6BK3 - chain A; structure by X-ray diffraction, 2.17 A resolution.

# Chain A
Protein: UDP-glycosyltransferase 79
Source organism: Oryza sativa Japonica Group
Notes: EC 2.4.1.-
Reference sequence: Q7XT97 (UGT79_ORYSJ); numbering as in UniProt (aligned over 1-466)
Amino-acid sequence (467 residues; row label = number of the first residue in the row; numbering starts at 0):
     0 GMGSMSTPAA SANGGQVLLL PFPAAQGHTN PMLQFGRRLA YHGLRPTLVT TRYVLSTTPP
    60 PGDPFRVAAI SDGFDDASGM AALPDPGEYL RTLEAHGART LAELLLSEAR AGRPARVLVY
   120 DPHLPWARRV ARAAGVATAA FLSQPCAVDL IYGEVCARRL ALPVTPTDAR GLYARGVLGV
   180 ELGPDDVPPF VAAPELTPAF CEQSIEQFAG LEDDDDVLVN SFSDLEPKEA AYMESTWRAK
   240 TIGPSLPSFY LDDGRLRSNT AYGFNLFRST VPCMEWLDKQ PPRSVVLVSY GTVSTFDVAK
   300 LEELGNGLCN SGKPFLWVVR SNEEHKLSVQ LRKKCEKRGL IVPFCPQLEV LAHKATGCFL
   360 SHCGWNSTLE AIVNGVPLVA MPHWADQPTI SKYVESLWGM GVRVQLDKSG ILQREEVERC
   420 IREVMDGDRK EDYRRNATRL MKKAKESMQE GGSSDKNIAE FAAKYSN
Disordered / not traced: 0-14, 24-27, 256-269, 466
Sequence notes: expression tag (0)
Small-molecule neighbours:
  - B2S ((3alpha,7alpha)-3,7,15-trihydroxy-12,13-epoxytrichothec-9-en-8-one): F21, M79, Y88, L89, H122, F189, F199, Q202, W383, A384
  - UDP (uridine-5'-diphosphate): V317, F343, C344, Q346, H361, G363, W364, N365, S366, E369
UniProt features mapped onto this chain:
  - active site: H27 (Proton acceptor), D120 (Charge relay)
  - binding site (UDP-alpha-D-glucose): H27, S142, T291, F343, C344, H361, W364, N365, S366, E369, D385, Q386
  - binding site (UDP): T291, F343, C344, H361, N365, S366, E369
  - mutagenesis: H27 (H27N: Loss of activity; when associated with A-120), D120 (D120A: Loss of activity; when associated with N-27), T291 (T291A/V: Loss of activity), H361 (H361A: No effect on activity)

# Summary
Ligands of chain A: UDP and compound B2S. UniProt lists active-site residues H27 and D120, 12
UDP-alpha-D-glucose-binding residues, 7 UDP-binding residues and 4 mutagenesis sites.
Chain A is UDP-glycosyltransferase 79 (Oryza sativa Japonica Group); the structure, Crystal structure of Os79
from O. sativa in complex with UDP and deoxynivalenol-3-glucoside (glucose moitey not ..., was determined by
X-ray diffraction (same publication as 6BK0, 6BK1 and 6BK2).
